Entry 8KI7 (electron microscopy, 3.70 A resolution); this record covers chains A and F of the 4 polymer chains in the assembly.

== Chain A ==
Protein: RNA-directed RNA polymerase L
Organism: Tomato spotted wilt virus (strain Bulgarian L3)
Notes: EC 2.7.7.48; fragment: endoH domain
UniProt: A0A7G8JUQ9 (A0A7G8JUQ9_TSWV); residues 1-2090 here = UniProt positions 1-2090
Chain sequence (2090 residues; each row starts with the number of its first residue):
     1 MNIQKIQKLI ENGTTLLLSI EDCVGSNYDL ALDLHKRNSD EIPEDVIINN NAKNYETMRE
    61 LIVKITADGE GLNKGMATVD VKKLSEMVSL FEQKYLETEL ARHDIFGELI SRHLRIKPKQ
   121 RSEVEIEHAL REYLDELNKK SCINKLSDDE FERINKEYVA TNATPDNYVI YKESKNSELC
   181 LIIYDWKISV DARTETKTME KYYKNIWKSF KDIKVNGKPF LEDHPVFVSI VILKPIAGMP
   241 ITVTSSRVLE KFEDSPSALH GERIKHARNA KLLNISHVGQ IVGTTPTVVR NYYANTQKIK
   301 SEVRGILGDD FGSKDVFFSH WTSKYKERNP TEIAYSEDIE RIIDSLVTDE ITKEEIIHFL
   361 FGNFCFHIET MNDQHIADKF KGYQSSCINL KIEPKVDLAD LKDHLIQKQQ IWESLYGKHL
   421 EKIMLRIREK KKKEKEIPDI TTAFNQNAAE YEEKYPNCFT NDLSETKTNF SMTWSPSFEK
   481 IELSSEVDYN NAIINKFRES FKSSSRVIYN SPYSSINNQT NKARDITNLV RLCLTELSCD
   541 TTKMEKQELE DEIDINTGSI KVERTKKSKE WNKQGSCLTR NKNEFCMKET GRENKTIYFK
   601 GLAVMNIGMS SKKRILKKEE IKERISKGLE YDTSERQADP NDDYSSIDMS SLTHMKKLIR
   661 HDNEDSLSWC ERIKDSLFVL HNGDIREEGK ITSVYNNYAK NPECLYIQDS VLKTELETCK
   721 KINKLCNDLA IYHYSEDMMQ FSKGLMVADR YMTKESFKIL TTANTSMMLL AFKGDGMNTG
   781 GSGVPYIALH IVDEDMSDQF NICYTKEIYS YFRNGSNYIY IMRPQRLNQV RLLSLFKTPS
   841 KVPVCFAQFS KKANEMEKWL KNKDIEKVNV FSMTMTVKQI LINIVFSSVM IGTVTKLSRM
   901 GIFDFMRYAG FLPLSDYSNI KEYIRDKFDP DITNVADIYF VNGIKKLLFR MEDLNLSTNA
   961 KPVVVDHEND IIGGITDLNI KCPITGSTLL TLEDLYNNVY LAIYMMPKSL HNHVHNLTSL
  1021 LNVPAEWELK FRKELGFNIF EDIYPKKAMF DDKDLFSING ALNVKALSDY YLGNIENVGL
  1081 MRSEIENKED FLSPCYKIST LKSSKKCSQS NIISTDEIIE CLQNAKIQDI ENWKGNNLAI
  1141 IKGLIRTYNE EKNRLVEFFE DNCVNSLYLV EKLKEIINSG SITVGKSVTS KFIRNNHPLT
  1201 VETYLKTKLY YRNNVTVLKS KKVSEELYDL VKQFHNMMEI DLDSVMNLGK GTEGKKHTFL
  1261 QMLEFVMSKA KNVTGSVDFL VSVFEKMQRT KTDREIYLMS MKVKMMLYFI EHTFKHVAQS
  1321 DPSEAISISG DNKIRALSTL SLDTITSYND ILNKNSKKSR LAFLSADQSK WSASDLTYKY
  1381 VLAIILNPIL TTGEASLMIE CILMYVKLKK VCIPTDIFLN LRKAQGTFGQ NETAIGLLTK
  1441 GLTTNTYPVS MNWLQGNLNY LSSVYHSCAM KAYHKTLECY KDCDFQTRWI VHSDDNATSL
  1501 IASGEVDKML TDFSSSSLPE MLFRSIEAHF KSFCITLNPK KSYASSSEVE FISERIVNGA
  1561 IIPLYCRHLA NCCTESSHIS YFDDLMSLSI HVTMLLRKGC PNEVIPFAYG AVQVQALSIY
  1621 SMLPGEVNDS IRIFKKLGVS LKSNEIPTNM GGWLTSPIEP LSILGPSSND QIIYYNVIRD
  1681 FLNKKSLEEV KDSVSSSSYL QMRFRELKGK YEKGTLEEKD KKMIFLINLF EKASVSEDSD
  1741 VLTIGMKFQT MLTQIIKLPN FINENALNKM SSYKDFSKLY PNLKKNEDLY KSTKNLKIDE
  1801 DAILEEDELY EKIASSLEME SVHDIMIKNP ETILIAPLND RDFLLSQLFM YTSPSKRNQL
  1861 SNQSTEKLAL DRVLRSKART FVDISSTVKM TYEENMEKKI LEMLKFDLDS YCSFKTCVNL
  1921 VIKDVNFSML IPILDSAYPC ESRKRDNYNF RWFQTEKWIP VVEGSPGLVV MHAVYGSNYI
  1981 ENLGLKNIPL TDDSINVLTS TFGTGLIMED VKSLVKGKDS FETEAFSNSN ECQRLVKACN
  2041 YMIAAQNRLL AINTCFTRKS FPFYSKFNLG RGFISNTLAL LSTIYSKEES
Not modelled in the structure: 482-489, 515-519, 629-653, 955-969, 1787-1812, 1881-1888
Construct notes: conflict Tyr28 (His in A0A7G8JUQ9), Gly1984 (Cys in A0A7G8JUQ9)
Reported in the primary citation:
  - binding site for the 10-nt RNA strand: Lys1291
  - contacts within the chain: Lys1008-Arg1289, Arg1294-Gln1455

== Chain F ==
Molecule: 13-nt RNA strand
Sequence (13 nucleotides; each row starts with the number of its first residue):
     1 ACCUGAUUGC UCU

== How chain A and chain F interact ==
Pairs across the interface (25):
  Lys561(A) - C10(F)  phosphate contact
  Lys561(A) - U11(F)  salt bridge to the phosphate
  Arg564(A) - G9(F)  phosphate contact
  Lys588(A) - A6(F)  hydrogen bond to the phosphate
  Lys588(A) - U7(F)  salt bridge to the phosphate
  Phe599(A) - G5(F)  phosphate contact
  Ser610(A) - U4(F)  phosphate contact
  Ser611(A) - C3(F)  hydrogen bond to the phosphate
  Ser611(A) - U4(F)  phosphate contact
  Lys612(A) - C3(F)  hydrogen bond to the sugar
  Lys612(A) - U4(F)  hydrogen bond to the phosphate
  Tyr751(A) - C10(F)  phosphate contact
  Tyr751(A) - U11(F)  base contact
  Met752(A) - U11(F)  base contact
  Gly776(A) - U11(F)  sugar contact
  Asn778(A) - U11(F)  hydrogen bond to the phosphate
  Asn778(A) - C12(F)  hydrogen bond to the phosphate
  Lys1186(A) - C2(F)  phosphate contact
  Arg1194(A) - U13(F)  sugar contact
  Asn1196(A) - U13(F)  phosphate contact
  His1197(A) - U13(F)  hydrogen bond to the phosphate
  Pro1198(A) - U13(F)  base contact
  Phe1761(A) - C12(F)  stacking on the base
  Asn1765(A) - U13(F)  hydrogen bond to the sugar
  Asp1871(A) - C12(F)  hydrogen bond to the base
Other interface residues (no listed pair), chain A (25 interface residues in all): Lys595, Met609, Arg750, Glu755, Met777, Asn1763

== Summary ==
25 residues of chain A and 11 residues of chain F are in contact; the contacts include 9 hydrogen bonds, 2
salt bridges and 1 aromatic stacking contact. Polar pairs include Asp1871(A)-C12(F), Lys612(A)-C3(F) and
Asn1765(A)-U13(F). From the paper: a binding site for the 10-nt RNA strand at Lys1291(A); contacts within the
chain involving Lys1008(A), Arg1289(A) and Arg1294(A) among others.
Chain A is RNA-directed RNA polymerase L (Tomato spotted wilt virus (strain Bulgarian L3)) and chain F is a
13-nt RNA strand; the structure, Structure of Tomato spotted wilt virus L protein contained endoH domain
binding to 3'5'vRNA, was determined by electron microscopy (same publication as 9J8V, 8KI9, 8KI6, 8KI8 and
8KIA).
